Entry 5GMG (X-ray diffraction, 2.60 A resolution); this record covers chains B and D of the 4 polymer chains in the assembly.

== Chain B ==
Name: Toll-like receptor 7
Organism: Macaca mulatta
UniProtKB: B3Y653 (B3Y653_MACMU); residue numbers follow UniProt; this construct covers 27-839
Chain sequence (817 residues; row label = number of the first residue in the row):
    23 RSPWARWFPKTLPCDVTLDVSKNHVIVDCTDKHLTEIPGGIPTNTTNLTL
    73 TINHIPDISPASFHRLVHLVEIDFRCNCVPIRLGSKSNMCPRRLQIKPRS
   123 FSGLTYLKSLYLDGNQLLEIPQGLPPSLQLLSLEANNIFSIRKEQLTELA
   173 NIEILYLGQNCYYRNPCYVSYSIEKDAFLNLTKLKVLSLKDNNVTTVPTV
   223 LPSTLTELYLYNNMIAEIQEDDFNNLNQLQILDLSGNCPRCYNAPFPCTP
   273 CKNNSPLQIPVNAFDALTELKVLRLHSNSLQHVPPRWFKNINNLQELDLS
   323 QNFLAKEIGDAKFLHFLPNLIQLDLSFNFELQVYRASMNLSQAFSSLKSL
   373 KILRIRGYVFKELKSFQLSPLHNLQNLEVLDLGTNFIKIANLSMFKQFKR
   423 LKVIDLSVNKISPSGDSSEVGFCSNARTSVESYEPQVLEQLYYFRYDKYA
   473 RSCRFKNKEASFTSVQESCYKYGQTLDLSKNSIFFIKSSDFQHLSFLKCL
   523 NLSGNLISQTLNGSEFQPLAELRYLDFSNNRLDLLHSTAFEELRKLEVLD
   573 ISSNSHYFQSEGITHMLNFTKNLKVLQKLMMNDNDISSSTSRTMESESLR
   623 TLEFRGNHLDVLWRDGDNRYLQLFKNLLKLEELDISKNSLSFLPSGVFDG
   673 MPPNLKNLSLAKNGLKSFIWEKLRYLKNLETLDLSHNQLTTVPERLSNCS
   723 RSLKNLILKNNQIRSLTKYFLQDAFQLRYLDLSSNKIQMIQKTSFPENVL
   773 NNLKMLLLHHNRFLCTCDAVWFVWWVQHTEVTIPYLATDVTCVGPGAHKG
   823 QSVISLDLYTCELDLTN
Not modelled in the structure: 23-27, 42-45, 436-462, 477-489, 834-839
Differences from the reference sequence: expression tag (23-26); engineered mutation Gln167 (Asn in B3Y653), Gln389 (Asn in B3Y653), Gln488 (Asn in B3Y653), Gln799 (Asn in B3Y653)
Cystine bridges: Cys36-Cys51, Cys98-Cys475, Cys100-Cys112, Cys183-Cys189, Cys260-Cys273, Cys263-Cys270, Cys491-Cys521, Cys787-Cys814, Cys789-Cys833
Covalently attached groups: N-acetylglucosamine (NAG) linked to Asn69, Asn215, Asn523, Asn590
Ligand contacts:
  - Loxoribine (SDL; 2-azanyl-9-[(2R,3R,4S,5R)-5-(hydroxymethyl)-3,4-bis(oxidanyl)oxolan-2-yl]-7-prop-2-enyl-1H-purine-6,8-dione), molecule 1: Tyr264, Phe351, Glu352, Leu353, Gln354, Tyr356, Val381, Phe408, Lys410, Lys432
  - Loxoribine (SDL), molecule 2: Thr532, Asp555, Leu557, Gly584, Ile585, Thr586
Reported in the primary citation:
  - binding site for Loxoribine: Tyr356
  - mutagenesis - I74A, H76A, R97A, L105A, E156A, Q181A, Y184A, R473A: decreased signaling with the 4-nt RNA strand (chain D)
  - mutagenesis - R97A, C112S, R186A: decreased binding to the 4-nt RNA strand (chain D)
  - specificity-determining residues: Asp555, Leu557 (proposed by the authors, not directly observed)

== Chain D ==
Molecule: 4-nt RNA strand
Sequence (4 nucleotides; numbered 1 to 4; the number before each row is that of its first residue):
     1 UUUU

== Chain B / chain D interface ==
Contacting residue pairs (31):
  Ile74(B) - U1(D)  sugar contact
  His76(B) - U1(D)  hydrogen bond to the base
  Arg97(B) - U2(D)  hydrogen bond to the base
  Cys98(B) - U1(D)  base contact
  Cys98(B) - U2(D)  base contact
  Val101(B) - U1(D)  base contact
  Leu105(B) - U1(D)  sugar contact
  Leu105(B) - U2(D)  sugar contact
  Leu105(B) - U3(D)  phosphate contact
  Gly106(B) - U1(D)  sugar contact
  Ser107(B) - U1(D)  phosphate contact
  Asn110(B) - U1(D)  hydrogen bond to the base
  Asp135(B) - U2(D)  base contact
  Glu156(B) - U2(D)  hydrogen bond to the base
  Ala157(B) - U2(D)  base contact
  Gln181(B) - U2(D)  hydrogen bond to the base
  Tyr184(B) - U2(D)  hydrogen bond to the phosphate
  Tyr184(B) - U3(D)  hydrogen bond to the phosphate
  Tyr185(B) - U4(D)  phosphate contact
  Arg186(B) - U3(D)  salt bridge to the phosphate
  Arg467(B) - U3(D)  hydrogen bond to the phosphate
  Arg467(B) - U4(D)  salt bridge to the phosphate
  Tyr468(B) - U4(D)  hydrogen bond to the phosphate
  Asp469(B) - U4(D)  hydrogen bond to the phosphate
  Ala472(B) - U2(D)  sugar contact
  Ala472(B) - U3(D)  sugar contact
  Arg473(B) - U2(D)  hydrogen bond to the sugar
  Ser474(B) - U2(D)  base contact
  Ser474(B) - U3(D)  base contact
  Cys475(B) - U1(D)  hydrogen bond to the phosphate
  Cys475(B) - U2(D)  hydrogen bond to the phosphate
Other interface residues (no listed pair), chain B (24 interface residues in all): Lys470

== Overview ==
Chain B and chain D form an interface of 24 and 4 residues respectively; the contacts include 13 hydrogen
bonds and 2 salt bridges. Polar pairs include His76(B)-U1(D), Arg97(B)-U2(D) and Asn110(B)-U1(D). The paper
reports a binding site for Loxoribine at Tyr356(B); I74A, H76A and R97A of chain B, among others, reduce
signaling with the 4-nt RNA strand (chain D); 10 substitutions were tested in all.
Here chain B is Toll-like receptor 7 (Macaca mulatta) and chain D is a 4-nt RNA strand. Entry 5GMG (Crystal
structure of monkey TLR7 in complex with loxoribine and polyU) was determined by X-ray diffraction (same
publication as 5GMF and 5GMH).
